6OJ5 - chains J and P of the 11 polymer chains in the assembly; structure by electron microscopy, 5.20 A resolution (low resolution: residue-level contacts below are approximate; hydrogen-bond / salt-bridge calls are withheld).

[Chain J]
Name: Inner capsid protein VP2
From: Rotavirus A (strain RVA/Monkey/United States/RRV/1975/G3P5B[3])
UniProtKB: B3F2X3 (B3F2X3_ROTRH); residues 1-887 here = UniProt positions 1-887
Amino-acid sequence (887 residues; numbered 1 to 887; the number before each row is that of its first residue):
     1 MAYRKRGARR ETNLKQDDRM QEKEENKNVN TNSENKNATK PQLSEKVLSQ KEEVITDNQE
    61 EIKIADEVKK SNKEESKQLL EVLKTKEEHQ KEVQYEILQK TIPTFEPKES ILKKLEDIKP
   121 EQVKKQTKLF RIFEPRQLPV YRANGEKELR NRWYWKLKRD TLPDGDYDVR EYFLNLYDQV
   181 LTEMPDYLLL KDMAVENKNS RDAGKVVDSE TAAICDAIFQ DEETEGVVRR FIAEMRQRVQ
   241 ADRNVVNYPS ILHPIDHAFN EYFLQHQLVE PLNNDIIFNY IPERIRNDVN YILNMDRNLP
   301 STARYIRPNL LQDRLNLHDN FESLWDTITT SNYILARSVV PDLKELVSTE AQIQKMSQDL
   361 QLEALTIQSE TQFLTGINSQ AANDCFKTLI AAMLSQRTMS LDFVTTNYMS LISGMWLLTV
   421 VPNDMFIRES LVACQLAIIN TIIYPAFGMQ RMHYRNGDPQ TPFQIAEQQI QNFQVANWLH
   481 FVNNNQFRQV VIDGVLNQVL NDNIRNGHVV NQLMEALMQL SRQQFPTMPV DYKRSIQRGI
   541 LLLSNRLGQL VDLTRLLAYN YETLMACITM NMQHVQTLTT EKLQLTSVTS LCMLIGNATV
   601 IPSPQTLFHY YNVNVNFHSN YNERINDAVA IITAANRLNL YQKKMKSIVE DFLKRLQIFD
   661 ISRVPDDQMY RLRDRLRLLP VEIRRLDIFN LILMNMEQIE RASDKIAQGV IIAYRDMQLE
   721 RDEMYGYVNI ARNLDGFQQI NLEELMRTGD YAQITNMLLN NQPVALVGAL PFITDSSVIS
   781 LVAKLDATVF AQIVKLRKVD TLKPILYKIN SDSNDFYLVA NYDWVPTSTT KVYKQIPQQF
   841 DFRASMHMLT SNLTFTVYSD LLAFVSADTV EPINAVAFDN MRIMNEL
Unresolved in the structure: 1-71

[Chain P]
Name: RNA-directed RNA polymerase
From: Rotavirus A (strain RVA/Monkey/United States/RRV/1975/G3P5B[3])
Notes: EC 2.7.7.48
UniProtKB: B3F2X2 (B3F2X2_ROTRH); residues 1-1088 here = UniProt positions 1-1088
Amino-acid sequence (1088 residues; each row starts with the number of its first residue):
     1 MGKYNLILSE YLSFIYNSQS AVQIPIYYSS NSELENRCIE FHSKCLENSK NGLSLKKLFV
    61 EYSDVIENAT LLSILSYSYD KYNAVERKLV KYAKGKPLEA DLTVNELDYE NNKITSELFP
   121 TAEEYTDLLM DPAILTSLSS NLNAVMFWLE KHENDVAEKL KIYKRRLDLF TIVASTVNKY
   181 GVPRHNAKYR YEYEVMKDKP YYLVTWANSS IEMLMSVFSH EDYLIARELI VLSYSNRSTL
   241 AKLVSSPMSI LVALVDINGT FITNEELELE FSNKYVRAIV PDQTFDELKQ MLDNMRKAGL
   301 TDIPKMIQDW LVDCSIEKFP LMAKIYSWSF HVGFRKQKML DAALDQLKTE YTEDVDDEMY
   361 REYTMLIRDE VVKMLEEPVK HDDHLLQDSE LAGLLSMSSA SNGESRQLKF GRKTIFSTKK
   421 NMHVMDDMAN GRYTPGIIPP VNVDKPIPLG RRDVPGRRTR IIFILPYEYF IAQHAVVEKM
   481 LIYAKHTREY AEFYSQSNQL LSYGDVTRFL SNNSMVLYTD VSQWDSSQHN TQPFRKGIIM
   541 GLDMLANMTN DARVIQTLNL YKQTQINLMD SYVQIPDGNV IKKIQYGAVA SGEKQTKAAN
   601 SIANLALIKT VLSRISNKYS FATKIIRVDG DDNYAVLQFN TEVTKQMVQD VSNDVRETYA
   661 RMNTKVKALV STVGIEIAKR YIAGGKIFFR AGINLLNNEK KGQSTQWDQA AVLYSNYIVN
   721 RLRGFETDRE FILTKIMQMT SVAITGSLRL FPSERVLTTN STFKVFDSED FIIEYGTTDD
   781 EVYIQRAFMS LSSQKSGIAD EIAASSTFKN YVSRLSEQLL FSKNNIVSRG IALTEKAKLN
   841 SYAPISLEKR RAQISALLTM LQKPVTFKSS KITINDILRD IKPFFTVNEA HLPIQYQKFM
   901 PTLPDNVQYI IQCIGSRTYQ IEDDGSKSAI SRLISKYSVY KPSIEELYKV ISLHENEIQL
   961 YLISLGIPKI DADTYVGSKI YSQDKYRILE SYVYNLLSIN YGCYQLFDFN SPDLEKLIRI
  1021 PFKGKIPAVT FILHLYAKLE VINHAIKNGS WISLFCNYPK SEMIKLWKKM WNITSLRSPY
  1081 TNANFFQD
Unresolved in the structure: 1, 1088

[Chain J / chain P interface]
Residue-residue contacts (57; chain J residue first):
  Lys-73(J) / Lys-289(P)
  Lys-73(J) / Arg-296(P)
  Ser-76(J) / Lys-289(P)
  Ser-76(J) / Gln-308(P)
  Leu-79(J) / Gln-308(P)
  Leu-80(J) / Lys-289(P)
  Leu-83(J) / Leu-311(P)
  Lys-84(J) / Asp-282(P)
  Lys-84(J) / Lys-645(P)
  Glu-87(J) / Asp-256(P)
  His-89(J) / Ile-279(P)
  His-89(J) / Glu-642(P)
  His-89(J) / Val-643(P)
  Gln-90(J) / Arg-277(P)
  Gln-90(J) / Glu-642(P)
  Lys-91(J) / Thr-641(P)
  Lys-91(J) / Glu-642(P)
  Lys-91(J) / Thr-644(P)
  Lys-91(J) / Met-647(P)
  Glu-92(J) / Ile-279(P)
  Glu-92(J) / Thr-644(P)
  Glu-92(J) / Lys-645(P)
  Thr-349(J) / Glu-358(P)
  Thr-349(J) / Glu-362(P)
  Glu-350(J) / Arg-361(P)
  Glu-350(J) / Met-365(P)
  Gln-354(J) / Met-365(P)
  Glu-363(J) / Lys-373(P)
  Ser-369(J) / Arg-488(P)
  Thr-371(J) / Thr-623(P)
  Thr-371(J) / Lys-624(P)
  Thr-371(J) / Ile-625(P)
  Phe-373(J) / Leu-612(P)
  Phe-373(J) / Thr-623(P)
  Thr-375(J) / Ser-616(P)
  Gly-376(J) / Ser-613(P)
  Gly-376(J) / Ser-616(P)
  Asn-378(J) / Glu-358(P)
  Asn-378(J) / Ser-613(P)
  Asn-378(J) / Arg-614(P)
  Asn-378(J) / Asn-617(P)
  Ser-379(J) / Glu-358(P)
  Gln-380(J) / Arg-614(P)
  Gln-380(J) / Arg-661(P)
  Ala-381(J) / Asn-617(P)
  Asp-402(J) / Ser-620(P)
  Asp-402(J) / Asn-640(P)
  Phe-403(J) / Ser-620(P)
  Phe-403(J) / Asn-640(P)
  Val-404(J) / Ser-620(P)
  Val-404(J) / Phe-621(P)
  Gln-584(J) / Ser-616(P)
  Gln-584(J) / Asn-617(P)
  Gln-584(J) / Lys-618(P)
  Gln-584(J) / Tyr-619(P)
  Gln-584(J) / Ser-620(P)
  Thr-586(J) / Ser-616(P)
Also at the interface, not in a pair above, chain J (32 interface residues in all): Ile-353, Glu-370, Asp-384
Also at the interface, not in a pair above, chain P (42 interface residues in all): Ala-278, Asp-286, Asp-293, Arg-368, Glu-489, Lys-609, Ala-622, Ile-626

[Overview]
32 residues of chain J face 42 of chain P across their interface.
Chain J is Inner capsid protein VP2 and chain P is RNA-directed RNA polymerase, both from Rotavirus A (strain
RVA/Monkey/United States/RRV/1975/G3P5B[3]); the structure, In situ structure of rotavirus VP1 RNA-dependent
RNA polymerase (TLP_RNA), was determined by electron microscopy together with 6OJ3, 6OJ4 and 6OJ6 from the
same study.
